PDB entry 2NTK | X-ray diffraction, 2.03 A resolution | chains A and B of the 4 polymer chains in the assembly

== Chain A (and B) ==
Name: IMP cyclohydrolase
Organism: Methanothermobacter thermautotrophicus
Notes: EC 3.5.4.10; chain B of this document is another copy of the same molecule, construct and numbering; everything in this record applies to it too
UniProtKB: O27099 (PURO_METTH); numbering as in UniProt (aligned over 1-202)
Sequence (222 residues; row label = number of the first residue in the row; numbers below 1 keep their minus sign (Met-19 is residue -19)):
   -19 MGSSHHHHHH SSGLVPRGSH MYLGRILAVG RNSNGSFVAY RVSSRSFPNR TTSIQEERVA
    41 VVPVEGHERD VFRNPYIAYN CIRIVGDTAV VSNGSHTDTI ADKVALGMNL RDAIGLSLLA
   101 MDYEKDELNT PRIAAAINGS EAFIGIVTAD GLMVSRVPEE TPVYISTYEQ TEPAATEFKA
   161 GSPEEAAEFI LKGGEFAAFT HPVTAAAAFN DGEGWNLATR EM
Not modelled in the structure: -19 to -4 (chain B: -19 to 0)
Differences from the reference sequence: cloning artifact (-19 to -16, -9 to 0); expression tag (-15 to -10)
Residues lining bound ligands: inosinic acid (IMP): Tyr2, Arg5, Tyr20, Ser23, Ser24, Arg25, Ser26, Phe27, Arg30, Asn54, Tyr56, Ile57, Tyr59, Asn73, Glu104, Asp106, Leu108, Thr110, Tyr148
What the authors report for this chain:
  - self-association interface (contacts with another copy of this molecule); pairs are residue here / residue on that copy: Glu48-Arg49 (salt bridge), Val51, Phe52, Asp82, Lys83, Arg91, Asp92, Asp102, Lys105, Val127, Ala129, Gly131, Gly131, Leu132, Met133, Val134
  - binding site for inosinic acid: Tyr2, Arg5, Ser24, Arg25, Ser26, Phe27, Arg30, Asn54, Tyr56, Tyr59, Asn73, Glu104, Asp106, Leu108, Tyr148
  - contacts within the chain: Arg5-Ser23 (backbone contact), Arg5-Tyr148 (hydrogen bond), Tyr20-Tyr59 (hydrogen bond)
  - conformationally variable residues (side-chain flip): Arg5
  - catalytic residues: Arg30, Tyr59, Glu104 (proposed by the authors, not directly observed)
  - mutagenesis - Y59F: decreased catalytic activity
  - mutagenesis - C61A: increased catalytic activity

== Interface between chain A and chain B ==
Pairs across the interface (27; chain A residue first):
  Arg91(A) - Asp102(B)  salt bridge
  Arg91(A) - Val127(B)
  Arg91(A) - Thr128(B)  hydrogen bond (side chain-backbone)
  Arg91(A) - Gly131(B)
  Asp92(A) - Leu99(B)
  Leu96(A) - Leu99(B)  hydrophobic
  Leu99(A) - Asp92(B)
  Leu99(A) - Leu96(B)  hydrophobic
  Asp102(A) - Arg91(B)  salt bridge
  Phe123(A) - Asp130(B)
  Val127(A) - Arg91(B)
  Thr128(A) - Arg91(B)  hydrogen bond (backbone-side chain)
  Ala129(A) - Arg136(B)  hydrogen bond (backbone-side chain)
  Asp130(A) - Phe123(B)
  Asp130(A) - Ser135(B)
  Asp130(A) - Arg136(B)  salt bridge
  Gly131(A) - Arg91(B)
  Gly131(A) - Val134(B)
  Leu132(A) - Leu132(B)  hydrophobic
  Leu132(A) - Met133(B)
  Leu132(A) - Val134(B)  hydrogen bond (backbone-backbone)
  Met133(A) - Leu132(B)
  Val134(A) - Gly131(B)
  Val134(A) - Leu132(B)  hydrogen bond (backbone-backbone)
  Ser135(A) - Asp130(B)
  Arg136(A) - Ala129(B)  hydrogen bond (side chain-backbone)
  Arg136(A) - Asp130(B)  salt bridge
Other interface residues (no listed pair), chain A (18 interface residues in all): Gly95, Tyr103
Other interface residues (no listed pair), chain B (18 interface residues in all): Gly95, Tyr103

== In short ==
Chain A and chain B each contribute 18 residues to their interface, with 6 hydrogen bonds and 4 salt bridges.
Polar contacts include Arg91(A)-Asp102(B), Asp130(A)-Arg136(B) and Arg91(A)-Thr128(B). Bound to chain A:
inosinic acid. From the paper: catalytic residues Arg30(A), Tyr59(A) and Glu104(A); Y59F of chain A reduces
catalytic activity.
Both chains are IMP cyclohydrolase (Methanothermobacter thermautotrophicus). Entry 2NTK (Crystal structure of
PurO/IMP from Methanothermobacter thermoautotrophicus) was determined by X-ray diffraction (same publication
as 2NTL and 2NTM).
